PDB entry 8J8V | electron microscopy, 3.22 A resolution | chains A and D of the 8 polymer chains in the assembly

== Chain A ==
Molecule: Beta-arrestin-2
Source organism: Bos taurus
Reference sequence: P32120 (ARRB2_BOVIN); residues 1-420 here = UniProt positions 1-420
Sequence (420 residues; row label = number of the first residue in the row):
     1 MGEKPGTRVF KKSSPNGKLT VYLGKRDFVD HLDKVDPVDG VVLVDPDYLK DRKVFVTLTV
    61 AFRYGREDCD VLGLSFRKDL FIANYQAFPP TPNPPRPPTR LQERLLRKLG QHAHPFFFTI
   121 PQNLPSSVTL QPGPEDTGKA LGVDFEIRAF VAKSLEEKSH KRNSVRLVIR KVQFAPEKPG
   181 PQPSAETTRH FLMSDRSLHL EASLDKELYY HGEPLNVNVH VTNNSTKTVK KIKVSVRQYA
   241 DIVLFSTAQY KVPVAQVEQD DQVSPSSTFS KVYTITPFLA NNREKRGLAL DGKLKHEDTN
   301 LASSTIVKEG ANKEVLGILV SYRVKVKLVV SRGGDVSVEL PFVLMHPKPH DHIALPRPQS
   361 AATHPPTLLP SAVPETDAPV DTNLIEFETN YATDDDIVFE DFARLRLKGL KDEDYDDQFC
Not modelled in the structure: 1-4, 352-390, 409-420
Construct notes: engineered mutation Gly17 (Cys in P32120), Val60 (Cys in P32120), Cys69 (Leu in P32120), Ser126 (Cys in P32120), Leu141 (Cys in P32120), Val151 (Cys in P32120), Val243 (Cys in P32120), Val252 (Cys in P32120), Ser270 (Cys in P32120), Phe278 (Leu in P32120), Ala280 (Ser in P32120)
Swiss-Prot annotation at these positions:
  - motif: Asp396 to Arg406 ([DE]-X(1,2)-F-X-X-[FL]-X-X-X-R motif)
  - modified residue: Tyr48 (Phosphotyrosine), Pro176 (Hydroxyproline), Pro181 (Hydroxyproline), Ser360 (Phosphoserine), Thr393 (Phosphothreonine)
  - mutagenesis: Lys233 (K233Q: Abolishes phosphoinositide binding and ADRB2 internalization; when associated with Q-237 and Q-251), Arg237 (R237Q: Abolishes phosphoinositide binding and ADRB2 internalization; when associated with Q-233 and Q-251), Lys251 (K251Q: Abolishes phosphoinositide binding and ADRB2 internalization; when associated with Q-233 and Q-237), Lys285 to Arg286 (Lowers self-association; impairs interaction with ADRB2, MAPK1 and MAPK3; no effect on interaction with MAPK10), Lys295 (K295A: Impairs interaction with ADRB2, MAPK1 AND MAPK3; no effect on interaction with MAPK10), Leu384 to Ile385 (Greatly reduces interaction with clathrin; when associated with A-387), Glu386 (E386K: Abolishes interaction with clathrin; when associated with K-377), Phe387 (F387A: Greatly reduces interaction with clathrin; when associated with 384-A-A-385), Glu388 (E388K: Abolishes interaction with clathrin; when associated with K-375)
What the authors report for this chain:
  - conformationally variable residues: Tyr391 to Lys408
  - self-association interface (contacts with another copy of this molecule): Tyr391 to Lys408

== Chain D ==
Molecule: Fab30 Heavy Chain
Source organism: Mus musculus
Sequence (237 residues; row label = number of the first residue in the row):
     1 EISEVQLVES GGGLVQPGGS LRLSCAASGF NVYSSSIHWV RQAPGKGLEW VASISSYYGY
    61 TYYADSVKGR FTISADTSKN TAYLQMNSLR AEDTAVYYCA RSRQFWYSGL DYWGQGTLVT
   121 VSSASTKGPS VFPLAPSSKS TSGGTAALGC LVKDYFPEPV TVSWNSGALT SGVHTFPAVL
   181 QSSGLYSLSS VVTVPSSSLG TQTYICNVNH KPSNTKVDKK VEPKSCDKTH HHHHHHH
Not modelled in the structure: 1-4, 123-237
Cystine bridges: Cys25-Cys99

== Interface between chain A and chain D ==
Residue-residue contacts (22):
  His211(A) - Phe105(D)
  Gly212(A) - Tyr33(D)
  Pro214(A) - Asn31(D)
  Thr276(A) - Tyr33(D)
  Pro277(A) - Tyr57(D)
  Phe278(A) - Tyr33(D)  hydrophobic
  Phe278(A) - Tyr57(D)  hydrophobic
  Leu279(A) - Tyr57(D)  hydrogen bond (backbone-backbone)
  Leu279(A) - Tyr58(D)  hydrophobic
  Ala280(A) - Tyr57(D)  hydrogen bond (backbone-backbone)
  Ala280(A) - Tyr58(D)
  Arg283(A) - Tyr58(D)
  Arg283(A) - Tyr60(D)  hydrogen bond
  Asp298(A) - Tyr58(D)
  Asp298(A) - Tyr60(D)
  Thr299(A) - Tyr58(D)
  Asn300(A) - Tyr57(D)
  Asn300(A) - Tyr58(D)
  Asn300(A) - Phe105(D)
  Leu301(A) - Tyr57(D)  hydrogen bond (backbone-side chain)
  His346(A) - Phe105(D)
  His346(A) - Trp106(D)
Interface residues without a listed pair, chain D (10 interface residues in all): Ser34, Ser56, Gly59

== In short ==
14 residues of chain A face 10 of chain D across their interface; the contacts include 4 hydrogen bonds. Polar
contacts include Arg283(A)-Tyr60(D), Leu301(A)-Tyr57(D) and Leu279(A)-Tyr57(D). UniProt lists 11 mutagenesis
sites on chain A. From the paper: conformational variability at Tyr391(A); a self-association interface
involving Tyr391(A).
Chain A is Beta-arrestin-2 (Bos taurus) and chain D is Fab30 Heavy Chain (Mus musculus); the structure,
Structure of beta-arrestin2 in complex with D6Rpp (Local Refine), was determined by electron microscopy (same
publication as 8GO9, 8J8R, 8J8Z, 8J97, 8J9K and 8JAF).
